Entry 6WHC (electron microscopy, 3.40 A resolution); this record covers chains B and C of the 6 polymer chains in the assembly.

Chain B:
Protein: Guanine nucleotide-binding protein G(I)/G(S)/G(T) subunit beta-1
Organism: Homo sapiens
UniProtKB: P62873 (GBB1_HUMAN); residues 1-340 here = UniProt positions 1-340
Amino-acid sequence (340 residues; each row starts with the number of its first residue):
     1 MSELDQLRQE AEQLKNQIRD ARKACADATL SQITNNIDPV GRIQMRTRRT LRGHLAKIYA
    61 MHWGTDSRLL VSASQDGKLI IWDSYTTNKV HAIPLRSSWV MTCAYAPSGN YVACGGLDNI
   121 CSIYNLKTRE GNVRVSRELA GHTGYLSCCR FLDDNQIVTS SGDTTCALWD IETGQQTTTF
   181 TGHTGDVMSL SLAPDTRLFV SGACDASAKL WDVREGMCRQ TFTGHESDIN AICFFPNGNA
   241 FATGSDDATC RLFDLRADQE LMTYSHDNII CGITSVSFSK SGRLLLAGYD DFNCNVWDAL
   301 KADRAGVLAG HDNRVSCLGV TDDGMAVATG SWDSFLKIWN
Disordered / not traced: 1-8

Chain C:
Protein: Guanine nucleotide-binding protein G(I)/G(S)/G(O) subunit gamma-2
Organism: Homo sapiens
UniProtKB: P59768 (GBG2_HUMAN); residue numbers follow UniProt; this construct covers 1-71
Amino-acid sequence (71 residues; numbered 1 to 71; the number before each row is that of its first residue):
     1 MASNNTASIA QARKLVEQLK MEANIDRIKV SKAAADLMAY CEAHAKEDPL LTPVPASENP
    61 FREKKFFCAI L
Disordered / not traced: 1-15, 63-71

How chain B and chain C interact:
Residue-residue contacts (75):
  Leu14(B) - Leu19(C)  hydrophobic
  Gln17(B) - Ala23(C)
  Ile18(B) - Glu22(C)
  Cys25(B) - Arg27(C)
  Cys25(B) - Ile28(C)
  Cys25(B) - Lys29(C)
  Cys25(B) - Val30(C)  hydrogen bond (backbone-backbone)
  Ala26(B) - Val30(C)  hydrophobic
  Asp27(B) - Lys29(C)
  Asp27(B) - Val30(C)
  Asp27(B) - Ser31(C)  hydrogen bond (backbone-backbone)
  Ala28(B) - Val30(C)
  Ala28(B) - Ser31(C)
  Thr29(B) - Val30(C)
  Leu30(B) - Ala34(C)  hydrophobic
  Ile33(B) - Ser31(C)
  Ile33(B) - Ala34(C)  hydrophobic
  Ile37(B) - Met38(C)  hydrophobic
  Ile37(B) - Glu42(C)
  Val40(B) - Leu51(C)  hydrophobic
  Ile43(B) - Leu50(C)
  Met45(B) - Leu50(C)  hydrophobic
  Arg48(B) - Phe61(C)
  Arg48(B) - Arg62(C)
  Arg49(B) - Pro60(C)
  Arg49(B) - Phe61(C)
  Ser84(B) - Phe61(C)
  Tyr85(B) - Pro60(C)
  Tyr85(B) - Phe61(C)  hydrophobic
  Thr181(B) - Gln18(C)  hydrogen bond (backbone-side chain)
  Gly182(B) - Gln18(C)
  Lys209(B) - Gln18(C)
  Met217(B) - Glu17(C)
  Met217(B) - Met21(C)  hydrophobic
  Cys218(B) - Gln18(C)
  Cys218(B) - Met21(C)
  Arg219(B) - Met21(C)
  Arg219(B) - Glu22(C)
  Gln220(B) - Ile25(C)
  Phe235(B) - Leu37(C)  hydrophobic
  Phe235(B) - Tyr40(C)  hydrophobic
  Phe235(B) - Cys41(C)  hydrophobic
  Pro236(B) - Tyr40(C)
  Asn237(B) - Asp36(C)  hydrogen bond
  Asn237(B) - Tyr40(C)
  Ala240(B) - Leu37(C)  hydrophobic
  Leu252(B) - Leu37(C)  hydrophobic
  Arg256(B) - Arg27(C)
  Arg256(B) - Ile28(C)  hydrogen bond (backbone-backbone)
  Arg256(B) - Asp36(C)  salt bridge
  Ala257(B) - Arg27(C)
  Ala257(B) - Ile28(C)
  Ala257(B) - Val30(C)  hydrophobic
  Asp258(B) - Arg27(C)  salt bridge
  Gln259(B) - Val30(C)
  Leu261(B) - Val30(C)  hydrophobic
  Ser279(B) - Asp48(C)  hydrogen bond
  Lys280(B) - Asp48(C)
  Ser281(B) - Tyr40(C)
  Ser281(B) - Cys41(C)
  Ser281(B) - His44(C)
  Ser281(B) - Asp48(C)  hydrogen bond
  Gly282(B) - Cys41(C)  hydrogen bond (backbone-side chain)
  Arg283(B) - Cys41(C)
  Arg283(B) - Leu51(C)
  Leu300(B) - Cys41(C)  hydrophobic
  Asp323(B) - Pro49(C)
  Gly324(B) - Pro49(C)
  Met325(B) - Pro49(C)  hydrophobic
  Ala326(B) - Phe61(C)  hydrophobic
  Val327(B) - Leu50(C)  hydrophobic
  Ile338(B) - Phe61(C)  hydrophobic
  Asn340(B) - Leu50(C)
  Asn340(B) - Asn59(C)  hydrogen bond
  Asn340(B) - Phe61(C)
Other interface residues (no listed pair), chain B (56 interface residues in all): Ala24, Trp63, Ser67, Trp211, Asn239, Asp254, Leu284, Leu286
Other interface residues (no listed pair), chain C (33 interface residues in all): Asp26, Lys32, Ala33, Ala35, Glu47

In short:
56 residues of chain B and 33 residues of chain C are in contact, with 9 hydrogen bonds and 2 salt bridges.
Polar pairs include Arg256(B)-Asp36(C), Asp258(B)-Arg27(C) and Thr181(B)-Gln18(C).
Chain B is Guanine nucleotide-binding protein G(I)/G(S)/G(T) subunit beta-1 and chain C is Guanine
nucleotide-binding protein G(I)/G(S)/G(O) subunit gamma-2, both from Homo sapiens; the structure, CryoEM
Structure of the glucagon receptor with a dual-agonist peptide, was determined by electron microscopy.
